Entry 5CKX (X-ray diffraction, 2.70 A resolution); this record covers chains A and B of the 4 polymer chains in the assembly.

== Chain A (and B) ==
Name: Phospho-2-dehydro-3-deoxyheptonate aldolase AroG
Source organism: Mycobacterium tuberculosis (strain ATCC 25618 / H37Rv)
Notes: EC 2.5.1.54; chain B of this document is another copy of the same molecule, construct and numbering; everything in this record applies to it too
Reference sequence: O53512 (AROG_MYCTU); numbering as in UniProt (aligned over 1-462)
Amino-acid sequence (472 residues; row label = number of the first residue in the row; numbers below 1 keep their minus sign (Met-9 is residue -9)):
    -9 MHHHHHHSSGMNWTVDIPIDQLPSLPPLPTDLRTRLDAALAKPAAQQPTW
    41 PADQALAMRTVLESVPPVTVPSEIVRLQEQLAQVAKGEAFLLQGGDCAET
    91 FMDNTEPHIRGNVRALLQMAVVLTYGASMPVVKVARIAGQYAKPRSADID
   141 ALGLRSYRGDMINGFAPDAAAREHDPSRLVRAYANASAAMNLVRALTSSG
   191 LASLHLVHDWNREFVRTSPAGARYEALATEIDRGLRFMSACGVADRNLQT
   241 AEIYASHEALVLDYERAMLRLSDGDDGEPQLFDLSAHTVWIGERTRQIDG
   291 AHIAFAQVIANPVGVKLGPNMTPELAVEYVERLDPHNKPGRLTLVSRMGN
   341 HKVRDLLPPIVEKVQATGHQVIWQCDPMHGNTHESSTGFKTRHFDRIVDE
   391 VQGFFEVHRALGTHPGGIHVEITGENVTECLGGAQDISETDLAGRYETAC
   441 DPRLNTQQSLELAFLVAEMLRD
Not modelled in the structure: -9 to 2, 11-15, 234-240 (chain B: -9 to 0, 10-14, 235-239)
Sequence notes: initiating methionine (-9); expression tag (-8 to 0)
Metal / ion sites: Mn2+: Cys87, His369, Glu411, Asp441
Small-molecule neighbours:
  - phenylalanine (PHE), molecule 1: Pro8, Val55, Val170, Tyr173, Ala174
  - phenylalanine (PHE), molecule 2: Phe91, Met92, Arg171, Ala174, Asn175, Ala178
UniProt features mapped onto this chain:
  - binding site (Mn(2+)): Cys87, His369, Glu411, Asp441
  - binding site (phosphoenolpyruvate): Arg126, Glu283, Arg284, Lys306, Arg337

== Chain A / chain B interface ==
Residue-residue contacts (64; chain A residue first):
  Trp3(A) - Asp6(B)
  Trp3(A) - Ile7(B)  hydrogen bond (backbone-backbone)
  Thr4(A) - Val5(B)
  Thr4(A) - Asp6(B)
  Val5(A) - Thr4(B)
  Val5(A) - Val5(B)  hydrogen bond (backbone-backbone)
  Val5(A) - Met48(B)  hydrophobic
  Asp6(A) - Asn2(B)
  Asp6(A) - Trp3(B)
  Asp6(A) - Thr4(B)
  Asp6(A) - Ser167(B)
  Ile7(A) - Asn2(B)
  Ile7(A) - Trp3(B)  hydrogen bond (backbone-backbone)
  Ile7(A) - Arg171(B)
  Pro8(A) - Asn2(B)
  Pro8(A) - Asp165(B)
  Pro8(A) - Ser167(B)
  Pro8(A) - Arg171(B)  hydrogen bond (backbone-side chain)
  Ile9(A) - Met1(B)  hydrogen bond (backbone-backbone)
  Ile9(A) - Asn2(B)
  Ile9(A) - Trp3(B)
  Asp10(A) - Arg171(B)  salt bridge
  Ala47(A) - Met1(B)  hydrophobic
  Met48(A) - Met1(B)  hydrophobic
  Ser54(A) - Thr95(B)
  Pro56(A) - Asn94(B)
  Pro56(A) - Leu182(B)  hydrophobic
  Pro57(A) - Glu96(B)
  Pro57(A) - Asn181(B)
  Val58(A) - Asn181(B)  hydrogen bond (backbone-side chain)
  Val60(A) - Ala185(B)  hydrophobic
  Ser62(A) - Ser189(B)
  Glu63(A) - Ala185(B)
  Met92(A) - Asp6(B)
  Asn94(A) - Pro56(B)
  Thr95(A) - Ser54(B)
  Glu96(A) - Pro57(B)
  Ile99(A) - Pro56(B)  hydrophobic
  Ser167(A) - Asn2(B)
  Ser167(A) - Trp3(B)
  Val170(A) - Trp3(B)
  Arg171(A) - Trp3(B)
  Arg171(A) - Thr4(B)  hydrogen bond (side chain-backbone)
  Arg171(A) - Val5(B)
  Arg171(A) - Asp6(B)  salt bridge
  Tyr173(A) - Ala178(B)
  Ser177(A) - Ala178(B)
  Ala178(A) - Pro56(B)
  Ala178(A) - Tyr173(B)
  Ala178(A) - Ser177(B)
  Met180(A) - Asn181(B)
  Asn181(A) - Pro57(B)  hydrogen bond (side chain-backbone)
  Asn181(A) - Val58(B)  hydrogen bond (side chain-backbone)
  Asn181(A) - Ser177(B)
  Asn181(A) - Met180(B)
  Asn181(A) - Asn181(B)  hydrogen bond (side chain-backbone)
  Asn181(A) - Arg184(B)  hydrogen bond
  Leu182(A) - Val60(B)  hydrophobic
  Arg184(A) - Asn181(B)  hydrogen bond
  Arg184(A) - Arg184(B)
  Arg184(A) - Ala185(B)
  Ala185(A) - Glu63(B)
  Ala185(A) - Arg184(B)
  Ser189(A) - Ser62(B)
Other interface residues (no listed pair), chain A (37 interface residues in all): Asp165, Ala174, Ser188
Other interface residues (no listed pair), chain B (36 interface residues in all): Pro8, Ile99, Arg100, Val170, Ala179, Arg260

== Overview ==
37 residues of chain A face 36 of chain B across their interface, with 12 hydrogen bonds and 2 salt bridges.
Polar contacts include Asp10(A)-Arg171(B), Arg171(A)-Asp6(B) and Pro8(A)-Arg171(B). Bound to chain A:
phenylalanine. UniProt lists 4 Mn2+-binding residues and 5 phosphoenolpyruvate-binding residues on chain A.
Both chains are Phospho-2-dehydro-3-deoxyheptonate aldolase AroG (Mycobacterium tuberculosis (strain ATCC
25618 / H37Rv)). Entry 5CKX (Non-covalent complex of DAHP synthase and chorismate mutase from Mycobacterium
tuberculosis with bound transition state analog ...) was determined by X-ray diffraction, deposited together
with 5CKV.
